7Z6L - chains C and D of the 4 polymer chains in the assembly; structure by X-ray diffraction, 2.24 A resolution.

[Chain C]
Molecule: Elongin-C
Source organism: Homo sapiens
Reference sequence: Q15369 (ELOC_HUMAN); numbering as in UniProt (aligned over 17-112)
Sequence (97 residues; each row starts with the number of its first residue):
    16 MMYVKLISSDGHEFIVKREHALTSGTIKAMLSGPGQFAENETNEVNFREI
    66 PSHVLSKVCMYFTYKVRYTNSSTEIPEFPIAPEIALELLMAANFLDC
Unresolved in the structure: 50-54
Sequence notes: initiating methionine (16)

[Chain D]
Molecule: Elongin-B
Source organism: Homo sapiens
Reference sequence: Q15370 (ELOB_HUMAN); residue numbers follow UniProt; this construct covers 1-104
Sequence (104 residues; numbered 1 to 104; the number before each row is that of its first residue):
     1 MDVFLMIRRHKTTIFTDAKESSTVFELKRIVEGILKRPPDEQRLYKDDQL
    51 LDDGKTLGECGFTSQTARPQAPATVGLAFRADDTFEALCIEPFSSPPELP
   101 DVMK

[How chain C and chain D interact]
Contacting residue pairs (59):
  Tyr18(C) - Ile34(D)
  Asp25(C) - Lys11(D)  hydrogen bond (backbone-side chain)
  Asp25(C) - Ser94(D)
  Gly26(C) - Lys11(D)
  His27(C) - Arg8(D)
  His27(C) - Lys11(D)
  His27(C) - Glu91(D)
  His27(C) - Pro92(D)  hydrogen bond (side chain-backbone)
  His27(C) - Phe93(D)
  Glu28(C) - Lys11(D)  hydrogen bond (backbone-backbone)
  Glu28(C) - Thr12(D)  hydrogen bond
  Glu28(C) - Thr13(D)  hydrogen bond (backbone-backbone)
  Phe29(C) - Thr13(D)
  Phe29(C) - Phe15(D)  hydrophobic
  Phe29(C) - Phe93(D)  hydrophobic
  Ile30(C) - Thr12(D)
  Ile30(C) - Thr13(D)  hydrogen bond (backbone-backbone)
  Ile30(C) - Ile14(D)
  Ile30(C) - Phe15(D)  hydrogen bond (backbone-backbone)
  Ile30(C) - Ile34(D)  hydrophobic
  Ile30(C) - Leu35(D)  hydrophobic
  Val31(C) - Phe15(D)  hydrophobic
  Lys32(C) - Phe15(D)
  Lys32(C) - Thr16(D)  hydrogen bond
  Lys32(C) - Asp17(D)  salt bridge
  Pro66(C) - Ser94(D)
  Ser67(C) - Phe93(D)
  Ser67(C) - Ser94(D)  hydrogen bond (side chain-backbone)
  His68(C) - Phe93(D)
  His68(C) - Ser94(D)  hydrogen bond
  His68(C) - Ser95(D)
  His68(C) - Pro96(D)
  Ser71(C) - Phe15(D)
  Ser71(C) - Phe93(D)
  Lys72(C) - Gln70(D)  hydrogen bond (side chain-backbone)
  Cys74(C) - Phe15(D)  hydrophobic
  Met75(C) - Met6(D)  hydrophobic
  Met75(C) - Phe15(D)  hydrophobic
  Met75(C) - Pro69(D)
  Met75(C) - Gln70(D)
  Met75(C) - Pro72(D)
  Thr78(C) - Phe4(D)
  Thr78(C) - Pro69(D)
  Tyr79(C) - Pro69(D)  hydrophobic
  Tyr79(C) - Gln70(D)
  Arg82(C) - Phe4(D)
  Arg82(C) - Pro69(D)
  Tyr83(C) - Pro69(D)  hydrophobic
  Tyr83(C) - Gln70(D)
  Pro91(C) - Gln70(D)
  Phe93(C) - Gln70(D)
  Pro94(C) - Gln70(D)
  Pro97(C) - Leu99(D)
  Glu98(C) - Pro96(D)
  Glu98(C) - Leu99(D)
  Ile99(C) - Pro96(D)  hydrophobic
  Leu101(C) - Pro100(D)  hydrophobic
  Leu101(C) - Met103(D)  hydrophobic
  Glu102(C) - Pro97(D)
Other interface residues (no listed pair), chain C (30 interface residues in all): Glu92, Ala100
Other interface residues (no listed pair), chain D (27 interface residues in all): His10, Ile30

[Overview]
The interface between chain C and chain D involves 30 residues on one side and 27 on the other, with 11
hydrogen bonds and 1 salt bridge. Polar pairs include Lys32(C)-Asp17(D), Asp25(C)-Lys11(D) and
His27(C)-Pro92(D).
Chain C is Elongin-C and chain D is Elongin-B, both from Homo sapiens; the structure, Crystal structure of
PROTAC 5 in complex with the bromodomain of human SMARCA2 and pVHL:ElonginC:ElonginB, was determined by X-ray
diffraction together with 7Z76, 7Z77 and 7Z78 from the same study.
